7PBJ - chains Ae and Al of the 21 polymer chains in the assembly; structure by electron microscopy, 3.40 A resolution.

== Chain Ae (and Al) ==
Protein: 60 kDa chaperonin
Source organism: Escherichia coli (strain K12)
Notes: chain Al of this document is another copy of the same molecule, construct and numbering; everything in this record applies to it too
UniProt: P0A6F5 (CH60_ECOLI); numbering as in UniProt (aligned over 2-525)
Amino-acid sequence (524 residues; each row starts with the number of its first residue):
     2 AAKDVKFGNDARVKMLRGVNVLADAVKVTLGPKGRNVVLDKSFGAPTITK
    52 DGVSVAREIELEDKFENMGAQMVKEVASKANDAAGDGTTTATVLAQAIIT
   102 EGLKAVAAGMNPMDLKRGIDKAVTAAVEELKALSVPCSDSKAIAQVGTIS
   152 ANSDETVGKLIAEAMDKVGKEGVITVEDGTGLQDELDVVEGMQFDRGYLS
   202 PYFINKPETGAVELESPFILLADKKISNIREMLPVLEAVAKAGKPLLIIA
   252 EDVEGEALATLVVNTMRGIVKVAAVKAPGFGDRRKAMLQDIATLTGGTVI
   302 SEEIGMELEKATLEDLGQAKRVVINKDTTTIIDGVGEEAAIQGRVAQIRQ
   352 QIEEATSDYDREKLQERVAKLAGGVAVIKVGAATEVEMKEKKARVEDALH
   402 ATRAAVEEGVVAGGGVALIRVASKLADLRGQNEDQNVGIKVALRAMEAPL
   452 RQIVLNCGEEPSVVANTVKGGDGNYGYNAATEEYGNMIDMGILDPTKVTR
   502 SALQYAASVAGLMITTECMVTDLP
Metal / ion sites: Mg2+: Asp87 (together with ADP)
Residues lining bound ligands: ADP (adenosine-5'-diphosphate): Thr30, Leu31, Gly32, Pro33, Lys51, Asp87, Gly88, Thr89, Thr90, Thr91, Ile150, Asn153, Ser154, Gly414, Gly415, Gly416, Ile454, Tyr478, Asn479, Ala480, Ala481, Ile493, Asp495

== Interface between chain Ae and chain Al ==
Pairs across the interface (61):
  Ala2(Ae) with Glu61(Al); Glu63(Al)
  Ala3(Ae) with Glu61(Al); Glu63(Al), hydrogen bond (backbone-side chain)
  Lys4(Ae) with Glu59(Al); Glu61(Al), salt bridge; Glu63(Al), hydrogen bond (backbone-side chain)
  Val6(Ae) with Ile60(Al), hydrophobic
  Arg13(Ae) with Arg36(Al)
  Met69(Ae) with Asp41(Al); Pro47(Al)
  Gln72(Ae) with Pro47(Al)
  Met73(Ae) with Pro47(Al), hydrophobic; Ile49(Al), hydrophobic
  Glu76(Ae) with Ala46(Al); Glu386(Al); Val387(Al)
  Lys80(Ae) with Ala384(Al)
  Val107(Ae) with Arg36(Al)
  Met111(Ae) with Arg36(Al)
  Asn112(Ae) with Lys34(Al)
  Pro113(Ae) with Arg36(Al)
  Ser302(Ae) with Tyr203(Al)
  Glu304(Ae) with Tyr203(Al); Ala260(Al); Val263(Al)
  Ile305(Ae) with Tyr203(Al), hydrophobic; Val264(Al); Arg268(Al), hydrogen bond (backbone-side chain)
  Gly306(Ae) with Arg268(Al)
  Gln351(Ae) with Glu209(Al), hydrogen bond (side chain-backbone)
  Gln505(Ae) with Leu183(Al)
  Tyr506(Ae) with Ala384(Al)
  Ser509(Ae) with Thr385(Al), hydrogen bond; Glu388(Al), hydrogen bond
  Val510(Ae) with Thr385(Al)
  Leu513(Ae) with Val387(Al), hydrophobic; Glu388(Al); Glu391(Al)
  Thr516(Ae) with Arg36(Al); Asn37(Al), hydrogen bond
  Thr517(Ae) with Asn37(Al); Val39(Al)
  Glu518(Ae) with Val29(Al); Gly35(Al); Arg36(Al), hydrogen bond (side chain-backbone); Asn37(Al), hydrogen bond (side chain-backbone); Val38(Al)
  Cys519(Ae) with Asn37(Al); Val38(Al); Val39(Al), hydrogen bond (backbone-backbone)
  Met520(Ae) with Val39(Al)
  Val521(Ae) with Val38(Al), hydrophobic; Val39(Al), hydrogen bond (backbone-backbone); Leu40(Al), hydrophobic; Asp41(Al), hydrogen bond (backbone-backbone); Glu59(Al); Ile60(Al), hydrophobic
  Thr522(Ae) with Asp41(Al)
  Asp523(Ae) with Asp41(Al)
  Leu524(Ae) with Glu63(Al)
Other interface residues (no listed pair), chain Ae (38 interface residues in all): Phe8, Met114, Arg118, Asp283, Gln348
Other interface residues (no listed pair), chain Al (36 interface residues in all): Val22, Asp25, Ala26, Pro33, Leu62, Pro208, Lys327

== Summary ==
Chain Ae and chain Al form an interface of 38 and 36 residues respectively; the contacts include 12 hydrogen
bonds and 1 salt bridge. Among the polar pairs are Lys4(Ae)-Glu61(Al), Ala3(Ae)-Glu63(Al) and
Lys4(Ae)-Glu63(Al). Chain Ae binds ADP.
Chain Ae and chain Al are both 60 kDa chaperonin (Escherichia coli (strain K12)); the structure, Cryo-EM
structure of the GroEL-GroES complex with ADP bound to both rings ("wide" conformation), was determined by
electron microscopy together with 7PBX from the same study.
